7PXB - chains A and G of the 7 polymer chains in the assembly; structure by electron microscopy, 4.00 A resolution.

[Chain A]
Molecule: AAA ATPase forming ring-shaped complexes
Organism: Mycobacterium tuberculosis
UniProtKB: A0A045JPX7 (A0A045JPX7_MYCTX); residues 1-609 here = UniProt positions 1-609
Sequence (609 residues; numbered 1 to 609; the number before each row is that of its first residue):
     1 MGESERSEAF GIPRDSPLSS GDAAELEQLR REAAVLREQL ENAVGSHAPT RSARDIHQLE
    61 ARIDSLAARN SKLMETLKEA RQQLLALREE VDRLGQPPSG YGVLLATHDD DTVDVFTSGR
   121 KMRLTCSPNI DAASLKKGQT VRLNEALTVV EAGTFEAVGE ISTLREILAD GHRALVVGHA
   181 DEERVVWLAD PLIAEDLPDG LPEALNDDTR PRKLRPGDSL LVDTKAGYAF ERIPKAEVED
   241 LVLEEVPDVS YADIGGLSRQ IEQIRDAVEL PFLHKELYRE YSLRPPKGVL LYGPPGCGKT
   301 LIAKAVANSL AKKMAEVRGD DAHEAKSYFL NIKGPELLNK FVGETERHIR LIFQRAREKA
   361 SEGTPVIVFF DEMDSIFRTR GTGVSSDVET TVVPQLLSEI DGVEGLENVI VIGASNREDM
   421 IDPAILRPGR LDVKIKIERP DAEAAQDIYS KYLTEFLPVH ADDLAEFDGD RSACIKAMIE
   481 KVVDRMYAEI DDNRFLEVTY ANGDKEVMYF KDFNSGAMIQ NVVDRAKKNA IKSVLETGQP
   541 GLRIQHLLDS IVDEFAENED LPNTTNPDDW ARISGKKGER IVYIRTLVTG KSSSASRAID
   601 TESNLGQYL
Unresolved in the structure: 1-96, 194-210, 319-325, 385-387, 590-609
Bound ions: Mg2+: Thr300 (together with ATP)
Small-molecule neighbours: ATP (adenosine-5'-triphosphate): Asp253, Ile254, Gly255, Pro295, Gly296, Cys297, Gly298, Lys299, Thr300, Leu301, Asn416, Ile448, Tyr452, Gly516, Ala517, Gln520
From the paper describing this entry:
  - mutagenesis - K340A: abolished catalytic activity on ATP
  - mutagenesis - K340A: decreased catalytic activity on PupDHFR

[Chain G]
Molecule: Prokaryotic ubiquitin-like protein Pup
Organism: Mycobacterium tuberculosis
UniProtKB: A0A045GWT8 (A0A045GWT8_MYCTX); numbering as in UniProt (aligned over 1-64)
Sequence (66 residues; row label = number of the first residue in the row; numbers below 1 keep their minus sign (Gly-1 is residue -1)):
    -1 GSMAQEQTKR GGGGGDDDDI AGSTAAGQER REKLTEETDD LLDEIDDVLE ENAEDFVRAY
    59 VQKGGQ
Unresolved in the structure: 16-64
Sequence notes: expression tag (-1 to 0)

[How chain A and chain G interact]
Contacting residue pairs - 5 pairs, chain A then chain G:
  His179(A) - Asp14(G)  salt bridge
  Lys340(A) - Gly9(G)
  Lys340(A) - Gly10(G)  hydrogen bond (backbone-backbone)
  Phe341(A) - Gly10(G)
  Val342(A) - Gly10(G)  hydrogen bond (backbone-backbone)
Also at the interface, not in a pair above, chain A (5 interface residues in all): Val384
Also at the interface, not in a pair above, chain G (4 interface residues in all): Gln3
The authors on this interface:
  - interface residues, chain A: Lys340(A), Phe341(A)

[Summary]
5 residues of chain A and 4 residues of chain G are in contact, with 2 hydrogen bonds and 1 salt bridge. Polar
contacts include His179(A)-Asp14(G), Lys340(A)-Gly10(G) and Val342(A)-Gly10(G). Ligands of chain A: ATP. From
the paper: K340A of chain A abolishes catalytic activity on ATP; interface residues Lys340(A) and Phe341(A).
Here chain A is AAA ATPase forming ring-shaped complexes and chain G is Prokaryotic ubiquitin-like protein
Pup, both from Mycobacterium tuberculosis. Entry 7PXB (Substrate-engaged mycobacterial Proteasome-associated
ATPase - focused 3D refinement (state B)) was determined by electron microscopy (same publication as 7PX9,
7PXA, 7PXC and 7PXD).
